8P9M - chains C and D of the 6 polymer chains in the assembly; structure by X-ray diffraction, 2.00 A resolution.

== Chain C (and D) ==
Protein: RNA-binding protein Hfq
From: Chromobacterium haemolyticum
Notes: chain D of this document is another copy of the same molecule, construct and numbering; everything in this record applies to it too
Reference sequence: A0A1W0CX06 (A0A1W0CX06_9NEIS); residue numbers follow UniProt; this construct covers 1-85
Chain sequence (85 residues; each row starts with the number of its first residue):
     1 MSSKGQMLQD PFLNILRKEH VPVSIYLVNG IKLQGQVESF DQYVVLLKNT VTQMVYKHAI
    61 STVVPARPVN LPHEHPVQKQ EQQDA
Unresolved in the structure: 1-6, 73-85 (chain D: 1-4, 73-85)

== How chain C and chain D interact ==
Pairs across the interface (43):
  Leu27(C) - Ser61(D)
  Asn29(C) - Leu27(D)  hydrogen bond (side chain-backbone)
  Asn29(C) - Val28(D)
  Asn29(C) - Ser61(D)  hydrogen bond
  Ser39(C) - Leu8(D)
  Phe40(C) - Leu8(D)
  Asp41(C) - Gly5(D)
  Asp41(C) - Gln6(D)
  Asp41(C) - Met7(D)  hydrogen bond (side chain-backbone)
  Asp41(C) - Leu8(D)  hydrogen bond (side chain-backbone)
  Asp41(C) - Gln9(D)
  Gln42(C) - Gly5(D)  hydrogen bond (backbone-backbone)
  Gln42(C) - Gln6(D)
  Tyr43(C) - Gln6(D)
  Tyr43(C) - Gln9(D)
  Leu46(C) - Leu8(D)  hydrophobic
  Leu46(C) - Phe12(D)  hydrophobic
  Thr50(C) - Pro68(D)
  Val51(C) - Pro65(D)
  Val51(C) - Arg67(D)
  Val51(C) - Pro68(D)
  Thr52(C) - Phe12(D)
  Thr52(C) - Pro65(D)
  Thr52(C) - Val69(D)
  Gln53(C) - Thr62(D)  hydrogen bond
  Gln53(C) - Val63(D)
  Gln53(C) - Val64(D)
  Met54(C) - Gln9(D)
  Met54(C) - Phe12(D)  hydrophobic
  Met54(C) - Leu13(D)  hydrophobic
  Met54(C) - Thr62(D)  hydrogen bond (backbone-side chain)
  Met54(C) - Val63(D)  hydrogen bond (backbone-backbone)
  Val55(C) - Ser61(D)
  Val55(C) - Thr62(D)
  Tyr56(C) - Gln9(D)  hydrogen bond
  Tyr56(C) - Lys57(D)
  Tyr56(C) - Ile60(D)  hydrophobic
  Tyr56(C) - Ser61(D)  hydrogen bond (backbone-backbone)
  His58(C) - Lys57(D)  hydrogen bond (side chain-backbone)
  His58(C) - His58(D)
  His58(C) - Ile60(D)  hydrogen bond (side chain-backbone)
  Ala59(C) - Ile60(D)
  Ala59(C) - Ser61(D)
Other interface residues (no listed pair), chain C (20 interface residues in all): Leu33, Glu38, Val44
Other interface residues (no listed pair), chain D (24 interface residues in all): Gly30, Ala66, Asn70, Leu71

== Overview ==
Chain C and chain D form an interface of 20 and 24 residues respectively, with 12 hydrogen bonds. Polar
contacts include Asn29(C)-Leu27(D), Asn29(C)-Ser61(D) and Asp41(C)-Met7(D).
Chain C and chain D are both RNA-binding protein Hfq (Chromobacterium haemolyticum); the structure, Hexameric
Hfq from Chromobacterium haemolyticum, was determined by X-ray diffraction, deposited together with 8P91.
